PDB entry 6N7T | electron microscopy, 3.90 A resolution | chains B and C of the 7 polymer chains in the assembly

Chain B (and C):
Name: DNA primase/helicase
Organism: Enterobacteria phage T7
Notes: EC 2.7.7.-, 3.6.4.12; chain C of this document is another copy of the same molecule, construct and numbering; everything in this record applies to it too
UniProtKB: P03692 (PRIM_BPT7); residue numbers follow UniProt; this construct covers 1-566
Sequence (566 residues; row label = number of the first residue in the row):
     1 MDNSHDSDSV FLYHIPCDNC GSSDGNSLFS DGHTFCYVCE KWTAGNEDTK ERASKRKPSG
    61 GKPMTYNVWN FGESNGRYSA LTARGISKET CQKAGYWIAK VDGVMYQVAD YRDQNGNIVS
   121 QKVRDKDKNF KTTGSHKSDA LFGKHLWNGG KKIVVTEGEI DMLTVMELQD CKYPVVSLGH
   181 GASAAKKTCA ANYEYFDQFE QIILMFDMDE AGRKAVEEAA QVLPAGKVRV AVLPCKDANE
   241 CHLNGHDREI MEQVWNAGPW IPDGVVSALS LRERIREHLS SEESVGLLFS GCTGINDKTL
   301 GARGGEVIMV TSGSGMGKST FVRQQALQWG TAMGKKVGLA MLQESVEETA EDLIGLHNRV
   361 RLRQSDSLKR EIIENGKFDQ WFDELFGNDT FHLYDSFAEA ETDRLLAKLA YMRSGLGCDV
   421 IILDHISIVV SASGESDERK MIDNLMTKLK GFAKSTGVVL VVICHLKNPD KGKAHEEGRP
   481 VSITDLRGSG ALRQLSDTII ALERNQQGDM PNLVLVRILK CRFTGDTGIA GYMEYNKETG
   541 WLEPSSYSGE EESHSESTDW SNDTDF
Not modelled in the structure: 1-263, 282-283, 397-401, 432-436, 550-566 (chain C: 1-262, 282-284, 397-400, 507-509, 548-566)
Sequence notes: engineered mutation Gln343 (Glu in P03692)
Swiss-Prot annotation at these positions:
  - zinc finger: Cys17 to Cys39 (C4-like)
  - region: Glu550 to Phe566 (Binding to viral DNA polymerase)
  - binding site (Zn(2+)): Cys17, Cys20, Cys36, Cys39
  - binding site (Mg(2+)): Glu157, Asp207, Asp237
  - binding site (ATP): Ser312 to Ser319
  - site (dTTP/dATP binding): Arg361, His465, Arg504, Arg522, Tyr535
Metal / ion sites: Mg2+: Ser319, Gln343 (together with dTTP)
Ligand contacts:
  - dTTP (TTP), molecule 1: Ser312, Ser314, Gly315, Met316, Gly317, Lys318, Ser319, Thr320, Gln343, Glu344, His425, His465, Arg504, Pro511, Asn512, Val514, Tyr535, Lys537
  - dTTP (TTP), molecule 2: Gln494, Lys520, Cys521, Arg522, Thr524, Gly525
Reported in the primary citation:
  - mutagenesis - E343Q: abolished catalytic activity (citing earlier work)
  - mutagenesis - E343Q: increased binding to the 25-nt DNA strand (citing earlier work)
  - specificity-determining residues: His33 (citing earlier work)

Chain B / chain C interface:
Pairs across the interface - 67 pairs, chain B then chain C:
  Gly264(B) with Asp395(C), hydrogen bond (backbone-side chain); Lys408(C)
  Val265(B) with Tyr394(C), hydrophobic; Lys408(C); Tyr411(C), hydrophobic; Met412(C), hydrophobic
  Val266(B) with Leu393(C)
  Ser267(B) with His392(C)
  Ala268(B) with Phe382(C); Phe386(C), hydrophobic; Phe391(C)
  Leu269(B) with Phe386(C); Asp389(C)
  Arg272(B) with Asp379(C), salt bridge; Phe382(C); Asp383(C), salt bridge
  Arg274(B) with Glu347(C)
  Ile275(B) with Glu347(C), hydrogen bond (backbone-side chain); Ala350(C), hydrophobic; Phe378(C), hydrophobic
  Arg276(B) with Phe378(C); Asp379(C), salt bridge
  His278(B) with Glu348(C); Glu351(C), salt bridge
  Leu279(B) with Glu351(C); Lys369(C); Ile373(C); Phe378(C), hydrophobic
  Ser280(B) with Ile373(C)
  Ser284(B) with Lys369(C)
  Arg439(B) with Glu438(C), salt bridge; Arg487(C)
  Lys440(B) with Ser431(C), hydrogen bond (side chain-backbone); Ser433(C); Glu438(C)
  Asp443(B) with Ser431(C); Arg487(C), salt bridge
  Thr447(B) with Ser431(C), hydrogen bond; Ala432(C)
  Lys454(B) with Gln343(C); Ser345(C), hydrogen bond
  Asp470(B) with Lys471(C)
  Ser482(B) with Glu477(C)
  Ile483(B) with Glu476(C)
  Thr484(B) with Ala474(C); Glu476(C)
  Ser489(B) with Asn468(C)
  Gly490(B) with Asn468(C)
  Arg493(B) with Ser314(C), hydrogen bond (backbone-side chain); Lys467(C); Asn468(C), hydrogen bond; Glu476(C), salt bridge
  Gln494(B) with Ser314(C); His465(C); Leu466(C), hydrogen bond (side chain-backbone)
  Leu495(B) with His425(C)
  Leu519(B) with Gln506(C)
  Lys520(B) with Ser314(C); Gly315(C)
  Phe523(B) with Arg361(C); Arg363(C); Gln364(C), hydrogen bond (backbone-side chain)
  Thr524(B) with Arg361(C), hydrogen bond (backbone-side chain); Lys537(C)
  Gly525(B) with Arg504(C)
  Asp526(B) with Lys537(C), salt bridge
  Thr527(B) with Gln506(C)
Interface residues without a listed pair, chain B (39 interface residues in all): Leu271, Asn444, Ala491, Arg522
Interface residues without a listed pair, chain C (52 interface residues in all): Val346, Ile372, Asn388, Ile428, Val430, Gly434, Glu435, Asp470

Overview:
39 residues of chain B face 52 of chain C across their interface; the contacts include 10 hydrogen bonds and 8
salt bridges. Polar pairs include Arg272(B)-Asp379(C), Arg272(B)-Asp383(C) and Arg276(B)-Asp379(C). Ligands of
chain B: dTTP. The paper reports that E343Q of chain B abolishes catalytic activity; the specificity
determinant His33(B).
Chain B and chain C are both DNA primase/helicase (Enterobacteria phage T7); the structure, Structure of
bacteriophage T7 E343Q mutant gp4 helicase-primase in complex with ssDNA, dTTP, AC dinucleotide and ..., was
determined by electron microscopy, deposited together with 6N7I, 6N7N, 6N7S, 6N7V, 6N7W, 6N9U and 3 further
entries.
